PDB entry 9B1W | electron microscopy, 3.26 A resolution | chains A and D of the 54 polymer chains in the assembly

[Chain A]
Molecule: 15S rRNA
From: Mycolicibacterium smegmatis
Sequence (1511 nucleotides; row label = number of the first residue in the row):
     7 UUUGGAGAGU UUGAUCCUGG CUCAGGACGA ACGCUGGCGG CGUGCUUAAC ACAUGCAAGU
    67 CGAACGGAAA GGCCCUUUCG GGGGUACUCG AGUGGCGAAC GGGUGAGUAA CACGUGGGUG
   127 AUCUGCCCUG CACUUUGGGA UAAGCCUGGG AAACUGGGUC UAAUACCGAA UACACCCUGC
   187 UGGUCGCAUG GCCUGGUAGG GGAAAGCUUU UGCGGUGUGG GAUGGGCCCG CGGCCUAUCA
   247 GCUUGUUGGU GGGGUGAUGG CCUACCAAGG CGACGACGGG UAGCCGGCCU GAGAGGGUGA
   307 CCGGCCACAC UGGGACUGAG AUACGGCCCA GACUCCUACG GGAGGCAGCA GUGGGGAAUA
   367 UUGCACAAUG GGCGCAAGCC UGAUGCAGCG ACGCCGCGUG AGGGAUGACG GCCUUCGGGU
   427 UGUAAACCUC UUUCAGCACA GACGAAGCGC AAGUGACGGU AUGUGCAGAA GAAGGACCGG
   487 CCAACUACGU GCCAGCAGCC XCGGUAAUAC GUAGGGUCCG AGCGUUGUCC GGAAUUACUG
   547 GGCGUAAAGA GCUCGUAGGU GGUUUGUCGC GUUGUUCGUG AAAACUCACA GCUUAACUGU
   607 GGGCGUGCGG GCGAUACGGG CAGACUAGAG UACUGCAGGG GAGACUGGAA UUCCUGGUGU
   667 AGCGGUGGAA UGCGCAGAUA UCAGGAGGAA CACCGGUGGC GAAGGCGGGU CUCUGGGCAG
   727 UAACUGACGC UGAGGAGCGA AAGCGUGGGG AGCGAACAGG AUUAGAUACC CUGGUAGUCC
   787 ACGCCGUAAA CGGUGGGUAC UAGGUGUGGG UUUCCUUCCU UGGGAUCCGU GCCGUAGCUA
   847 ACGCAUUAAG UACCCCGCCU GGGGAGUACG GCCGCAAGGC UAAAACUCAA AGGAAUUGAC
   907 GGGGGCCCGC ACAAGCGGCG GAGCAUGUGG AUUAAUUCGA UGCAACGCGA AGAACCUUAC
   967 CUGGGUUUGA CAUGCACAGG ACGCCGGCAG AGAUGUCGGU UCCCUUGUGG CCUGUGUGCA
  1027 GGUGGUGCAU GGCUGUCGUC AGCUCGUGUC GUGAGAUGUU GGGUUAAGUC CCGCAACGAG
  1087 CGCAACCCUU GUCUCAUGUU GCCAGCACGU UAUGGUGGGG ACUCGUGAGA GACUGCCGGG
  1147 GUCAACUCGG AGGAAGGUGG GGAUGACGUC AAGUCAUCAU GCCCCUUAUG UCCAGGGCUU
  1207 CACACAUGCU ACAAUGGCCG GUACAAAGGG CUGCGAUGCC GUGAGGUGGA GCGAAUCCUU
  1267 UCAAAGCCGG UCUCAGUUCG GAUCGGGGUC UGCAACUCGA CCCCGUGAAG UCGGAGUCGC
  1327 UAGUAAUCGC AGAUCAGCAA CGCUGCGGUG AAUACGUUCC CGGGCCUUGU ACACACCGCC
  1387 CGUCACGUCA UGAAAGUCGG UAACACCCGA AGCCGGUGGC CUAACCCUUG UGGAGGGAGC
  1447 CGUCGAAGGU GGGAUCGGCG AUUGGGACGA AGUCGUAACA AGGUAGCCGU ACCGGAAGGU
  1507 GCGGCUGGAU C
Modified / non-standard residues: G7M (N7-methyl-guanosine-5'-monophosphate) at position 507
Metal / ion sites: Mg2+ site 1: U9, G10; Mg2+ site 2 near U16 (its only coordinating residue here); Mg2+ site 3: U17, U18; Mg2+ site 4: U24, G25; Mg2+ site 5 near A37 (its only coordinating residue here); Mg2+ site 6: U41, G42; Mg2+ site 7: G48, U49, G396, C398; Mg2+ site 8: U52, U110, G111; Mg2+ site 9 near A57 (its only coordinating residue here); Mg2+ site 10: G65, U66; Mg2+ site 11 near G96 (its only coordinating residue here); Mg2+ site 12: A105, C106; 152 more Mg2+ sites not listed

[Chain D]
Name: Small ribosomal subunit protein uS4
From: Mycolicibacterium smegmatis
UniProtKB: A0QSL7 (RS4_MYCS2); residue numbers follow UniProt; this construct covers 2-201
Sequence (200 residues; row label = number of the first residue in the row):
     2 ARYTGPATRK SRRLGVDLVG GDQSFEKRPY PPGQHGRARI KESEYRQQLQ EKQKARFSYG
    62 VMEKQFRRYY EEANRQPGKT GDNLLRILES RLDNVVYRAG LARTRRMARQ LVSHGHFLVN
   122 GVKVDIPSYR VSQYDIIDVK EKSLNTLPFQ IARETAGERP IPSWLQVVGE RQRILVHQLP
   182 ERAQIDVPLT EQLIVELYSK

[Interface between chain A and chain D]
Contacting residue pairs - 66 pairs, chain A then chain D:
  A12(A) with Glu-197(D), hydrogen bond to the base; Ser-200(D), base contact; Lys-201(D), base contact
  G32(A) with Arg-68(D), salt bridge to the phosphate
  C401(A) with Lys-65(D), salt bridge to the phosphate
  G402(A) with Gln-66(D), phosphate contact; Arg-69(D), salt bridge to the phosphate
  C403(A) with Ile-127(D), phosphate contact; Pro-128(D), phosphate contact; Ser-129(D), hydrogen bond to the phosphate
  G404(A) with Arg-110(D), salt bridge to the phosphate; Ser-114(D), hydrogen bond to the phosphate
  U405(A) with Ala-2(D), base contact
  G406(A) with Arg-3(D), hydrogen bond to the phosphate; Gln-111(D), hydrogen bond to the base
  A407(A) with Arg-3(D), salt bridge to the phosphate; Arg-107(D), salt bridge to the phosphate; Met-108(D), sugar contact; Gln-111(D), sugar contact
  G408(A) with Arg-104(D), hydrogen bond to the sugar; Thr-105(D), phosphate contact
  U412(A) with Lys-28(D), hydrogen bond to the sugar
  G413(A) with Ser-25(D), hydrogen bond to the base; Lys-28(D), base contact; Arg-29(D), hydrogen bond to the base
  G425(A) with Arg-29(D), phosphate contact
  U426(A) with Arg-29(D), salt bridge to the phosphate
  U427(A) with Arg-10(D), sugar contact
  G428(A) with Pro-7(D), phosphate contact
  U429(A) with Thr-9(D), hydrogen bond to the phosphate; Ser-25(D), phosphate contact
  A430(A) with Arg-107(D), salt bridge to the phosphate
  U437(A) with His-115(D), hydrogen bond to the sugar; His-117(D), hydrogen bond to the sugar
  U438(A) with His-115(D), salt bridge to the phosphate
  U439(A) with Asp-126(D), hydrogen bond to the sugar
  A475(A) with Gln-111(D), base contact
  C487(A) with Arg-47(D), salt bridge to the phosphate
  C488(A) with Tyr-46(D), sugar contact
  A489(A) with Tyr-46(D), sugar contact; Arg-47(D), salt bridge to the phosphate; Leu-50(D), sugar contact
  A490(A) with Arg-14(D), phosphate contact; Arg-47(D), salt bridge to the phosphate
  C491(A) with His-36(D), phosphate contact
  U492(A) with His-36(D), salt bridge to the phosphate
  G520(A) with Gln-35(D), base contact
  G521(A) with Arg-10(D), hydrogen bond to the phosphate; Gln-35(D), hydrogen bond to the sugar
  G522(A) with Arg-10(D), salt bridge to the phosphate; Arg-14(D), hydrogen bond to the sugar
  C524(A) with Gln-54(D), hydrogen bond to the phosphate; Arg-57(D), salt bridge to the phosphate; Phe-58(D), phosphate contact
  C525(A) with Arg-57(D), salt bridge to the phosphate; Glu-64(D), phosphate contact
  G526(A) with Met-63(D), phosphate contact; Glu-64(D), phosphate contact; Lys-65(D), phosphate contact
  A527(A) with Ala-2(D), phosphate contact
  C593(A) with Arg-76(D), salt bridge to the phosphate
  U599(A) with Lys-124(D), base contact; Val-125(D), base contact
  U600(A) with Ile-127(D), base contact; Tyr-130(D), sugar contact; Arg-131(D), hydrogen bond to the sugar
Also at the interface, not in a pair above, chain A (42 interface residues in all): U435, C436, A479, U523
Also at the interface, not in a pair above, chain D (49 interface residues in all): Gly-6, Ala-8, Lys-143, Thr-147, Leu-148

[In short]
42 residues of chain A and 49 residues of chain D are in contact; the contacts include 18 hydrogen bonds and
17 salt bridges. Polar contacts include A12(A)/Glu-197(D), G406(A)/Gln-111(D) and G413(A)/Ser-25(D). The Mg2+
site 1 is built by U9(A) and G10(A).
Here chain A is 15S rRNA and chain D is Small ribosomal subunit protein uS4, both from Mycolicibacterium
smegmatis. Entry 9B1W (HWS19 strain WT mycobacterial ribosome) was determined by electron microscopy.
